PDB entry 1NEZ | X-ray diffraction, 2.10 A resolution | chains A and H of the 4 polymer chains in the assembly

Chain A:
Name: H-2 class I histocompatibility antigen, TLA(C) alpha chain
Reference sequence: P14433 (HA1U_MOUSE); residues 1-274 here correspond to UniProt positions 27-300 (UniProt number = residue number + 26)
Chain sequence (274 residues; numbered 1 to 274; the number before each row is that of its first residue):
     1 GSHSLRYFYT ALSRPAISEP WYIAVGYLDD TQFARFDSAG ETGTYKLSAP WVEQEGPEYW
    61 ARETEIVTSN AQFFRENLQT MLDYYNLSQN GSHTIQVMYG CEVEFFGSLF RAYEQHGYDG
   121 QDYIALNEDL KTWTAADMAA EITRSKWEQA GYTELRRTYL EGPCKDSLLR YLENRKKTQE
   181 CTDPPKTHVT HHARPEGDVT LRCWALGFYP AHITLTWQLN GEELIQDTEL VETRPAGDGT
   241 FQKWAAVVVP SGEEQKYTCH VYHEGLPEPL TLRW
Disulfides: C101-C164, C203-C259

Chain H:
Name: T-cell surface glycoprotein CD8 alpha chain
Reference sequence: P01731 (CD8A_MOUSE); residues 1-122 here correspond to UniProt positions 28-149 (UniProt number = residue number + 27)
Chain sequence (128 residues; each row starts with the number of its first residue):
     1 KPQAPELRIF PKKMDAELGQ KVDLVCEVLG SVSQGCSWLF QNSSSKLPQP TFVVYMASSH
    61 NKITWDEKLN SSKLFSAMRD TNNKYVLTLN KFSKENEGYY FCSVISNSVM YFSSVVPVLQ
   121 KVSSALVP
Not modelled in the structure: 121-128
Disulfides: C26-C102
Glycans and other covalent adducts: N-acetylglucosamine (NAG) linked to N42, N70
Differences from the reference sequence: cloning artifact (123-128)
Curated features (UniProtKB/Swiss-Prot):
  - glycosylation (N-linked (GlcNAc...) asparagine): N42, N70

Interface between chain A and chain H:
Pairs across the interface (33; chain A residue first):
  E102(A) - T81(H)  hydrogen bond
  E102(A) - N82(H)
  R111(A) - T81(H)  hydrogen bond
  R111(A) - N82(H)
  R111(A) - K84(H)
  D122(A) - R8(H)  salt bridge
  H212(A) - R79(H)
  T214(A) - Q34(H)
  T214(A) - S58(H)  hydrogen bond (side chain-backbone)
  T214(A) - S59(H)
  L215(A) - Q34(H)  hydrogen bond (backbone-side chain)
  T216(A) - Q34(H)
  E223(A) - Y55(H)
  E223(A) - S59(H)
  I225(A) - I105(H)
  Q226(A) - I105(H)
  Q226(A) - S108(H)  hydrogen bond (backbone-side chain)
  Q226(A) - M110(H)
  T228(A) - N107(H)
  E229(A) - K1(H)  salt bridge
  E229(A) - N107(H)
  L230(A) - V32(H)
  L230(A) - Q34(H)
  L230(A) - N107(H)  hydrogen bond (backbone-side chain)
  V231(A) - S31(H)
  E232(A) - Q3(H)  hydrogen bond
  E232(A) - S31(H)
  E232(A) - V32(H)
  T233(A) - S31(H)  hydrogen bond (backbone-side chain)
  K243(A) - S31(H)  hydrogen bond (side chain-backbone)
  Y262(A) - S59(H)
  Y262(A) - H60(H)
  Y262(A) - K62(H)
Other interface residues (no listed pair), chain A (22 interface residues in all): R6, I213, D227, P269
Other interface residues (no listed pair), chain H (21 interface residues in all): S33, A57

Summary:
22 residues of chain A face 21 of chain H across their interface; the contacts include 9 hydrogen bonds and 2
salt bridges. Among the polar pairs are D122(A)-R8(H), E229(A)-K1(H) and E102(A)-T81(H). Covalently linked
N-acetylglucosamine: at N42(H) and N70(H).
Chain A is H-2 class I histocompatibility antigen, TLA(C) alpha chain and chain H is T-cell surface
glycoprotein CD8 alpha chain; the structure, The Crystal Structure of a TL/CD8aa Complex at 2.1A
resolution:Implications for Memory T cell Generation, Co-receptor ..., was determined by X-ray diffraction.
